PDB entry 8W88 | electron microscopy, 2.60 A resolution | chains B and N of the 5 polymer chains in the assembly

== Chain B ==
Molecule: Guanine nucleotide-binding protein G(I)/G(S)/G(T) subunit beta-1
Organism: Homo sapiens
Reference sequence: P62873 (GBB1_HUMAN); residues 15-353 here correspond to UniProt positions 2-340 (UniProt number = residue number - 13)
Chain sequence (345 residues; each row starts with the number of its first residue):
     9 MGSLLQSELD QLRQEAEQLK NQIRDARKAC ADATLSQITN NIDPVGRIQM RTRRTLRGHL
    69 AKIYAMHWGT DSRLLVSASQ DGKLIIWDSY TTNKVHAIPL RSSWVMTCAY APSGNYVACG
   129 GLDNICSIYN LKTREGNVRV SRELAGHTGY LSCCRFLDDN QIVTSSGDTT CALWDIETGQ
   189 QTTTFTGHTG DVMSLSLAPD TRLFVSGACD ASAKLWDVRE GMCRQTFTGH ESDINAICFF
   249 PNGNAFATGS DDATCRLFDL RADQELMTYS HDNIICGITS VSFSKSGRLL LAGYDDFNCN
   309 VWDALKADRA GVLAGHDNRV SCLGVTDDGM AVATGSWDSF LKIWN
Not modelled in the structure: 9-15
Construct notes: initiating methionine (9); expression tag (10-14)
Swiss-Prot annotation at these positions:
  - modified residue: S15 (N-acetylserine), H279 (Phosphohistidine)

== Chain N ==
Molecule: Nanobody35
Organism: Lama glama
Notes: antibody fragment or engineered binder
Chain sequence (139 residues; each row starts with the number of its first residue):
     1 MQVQLQESGG GLVQPGGSLR LSCAASGFTF SNYKMNWVRQ APGKGLEWVS DISQSGASIS
    61 YTGSVKGRFT ISRDNAKNTL YLQMNSLKPE DTAVYYCARC PAPFTRDCFD VTSTTYAYRG
   121 QGTQVTVSSH HHHHHEPEA
Not modelled in the structure: 1, 129-139

== Chain B / chain N interface ==
Residue-residue contacts (24; chain B residue first):
  E25(B) - Q4(N)
  K28(B) - Q2(N)  hydrogen bond
  K28(B) - Q4(N)  hydrogen bond
  C217(B) - A117(N)
  C217(B) - Y118(N)
  D218(B) - A117(N)
  D218(B) - Y118(N)
  A219(B) - Y118(N)
  T236(B) - Q2(N)  hydrogen bond (backbone-backbone)
  E239(B) - V3(N)
  E239(B) - G27(N)
  E239(B) - F28(N)
  E239(B) - T29(N)
  E239(B) - Y33(N)  hydrogen bond
  E239(B) - R99(N)  hydrogen bond (backbone-side chain)
  E239(B) - Y118(N)
  S240(B) - R99(N)
  S240(B) - P101(N)  hydrogen bond (side chain-backbone)
  S240(B) - A102(N)
  S240(B) - Y118(N)
  D241(B) - Y118(N)  hydrogen bond
  D259(B) - P103(N)
  D260(B) - Y33(N)  hydrogen bond
  I283(B) - F104(N)
Interface residues without a listed pair, chain B (14 interface residues in all): T197, H238

== Summary ==
Chain B and chain N each contribute 14 residues to their interface, with 8 hydrogen bonds. Polar pairs include
K28(B)-Q2(N), K28(B)-Q4(N) and E239(B)-Y33(N).
Chain B is Guanine nucleotide-binding protein G(I)/G(S)/G(T) subunit beta-1 (Homo sapiens) and chain N is
Nanobody35 (Lama glama); the structure, Cryo-EM structure of the SEP363856-bound TAAR1-Gs complex, was
determined by electron microscopy (same publication as 8W87, 8W89 and 8W8A).
